5GWS - chains A and B of the 4 polymer chains in the assembly; structure by X-ray diffraction, 2.35 A resolution.

[Chain A (and B)]
Molecule: 4-hydroxyisolecuine dehydrogenase
Organism: Bacillus thuringiensis
Notes: chain B of this document is another copy of the same molecule, construct and numbering; everything in this record applies to it too
Reference sequence: A0A0K0Q8K4 (A0A0K0Q8K4_BACTU); residues 1-248 here = UniProt positions 1-248
Amino-acid sequence (282 residues; each row starts with the number of its first residue):
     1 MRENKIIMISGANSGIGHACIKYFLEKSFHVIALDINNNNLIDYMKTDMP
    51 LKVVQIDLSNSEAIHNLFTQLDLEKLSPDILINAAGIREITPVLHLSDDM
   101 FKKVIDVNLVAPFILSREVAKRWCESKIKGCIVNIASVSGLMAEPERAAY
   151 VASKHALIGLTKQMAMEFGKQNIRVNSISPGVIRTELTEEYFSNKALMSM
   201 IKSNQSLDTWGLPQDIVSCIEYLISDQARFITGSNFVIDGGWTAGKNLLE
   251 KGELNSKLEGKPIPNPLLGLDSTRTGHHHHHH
Not modelled in the structure: 1-5, 189-195, 246-282 (chain B: 1-5, 42-48, 184-202, 246-282)
Sequence notes: expression tag (249-282)
Ligand contacts:
  - NAD (nicotinamide-adenine-dinucleotide): Gly11, Asn13, Ser14, Gly15, Ile16, Gly17, Asp35, Ile36, Asn37, Ile56, Asp57, Leu58, Ser59, Ala84, Ala85, Gly86, Ile87, Val107, Ile135, Ala136, Ser137, Tyr150, Lys154, Pro180, Gly181, Val182, Ile183, Thr185, Glu186, Leu187, Thr188
  - succinic acid (SIN): Arg88, Ser137, Ser139, Glu144, Arg147, Tyr150, Gly181, Leu187, Thr188
From the paper describing this entry:
  - binding site for succinic acid: Arg88, Ser137, Arg147, Tyr150
  - catalytic residues: Ser137, Tyr150 (proposed by the authors, not directly observed)
  - specificity-determining residues: Arg88
  - mutagenesis - R88A, R147A, Y191A: decreased catalytic activity
  - specificity-determining residues: Leu187, Thr188 (from molecular simulation)

[Chain A / chain B interface]
Contacting residue pairs (79):
  Ser61(A) - Asp98(B)
  Ser61(A) - Lys102(B)
  His65(A) - Asp98(B)  salt bridge
  Pro92(A) - Glu167(B)
  Val93(A) - Arg117(B)
  Val93(A) - Gln163(B)
  Val93(A) - Met164(B)  hydrophobic
  Val93(A) - Glu167(B)  hydrogen bond (backbone-side chain)
  Leu94(A) - Arg117(B)
  Leu94(A) - Ala120(B)  hydrophobic
  Leu94(A) - Lys121(B)
  Leu94(A) - Phe168(B)  hydrophobic
  Leu96(A) - Phe113(B)
  Leu96(A) - Arg117(B)  hydrogen bond (backbone-side chain)
  Ser97(A) - Arg117(B)
  Asp98(A) - Ser61(B)
  Asp98(A) - Ile114(B)
  Asp98(A) - Arg117(B)  salt bridge
  Phe101(A) - Phe113(B)  hydrophobic
  Lys102(A) - Ser61(B)  hydrogen bond
  Lys102(A) - Val110(B)
  Ile105(A) - Ile105(B)  hydrophobic
  Ile105(A) - Leu109(B)  hydrophobic
  Leu109(A) - Ile105(B)  hydrophobic
  Val110(A) - Lys102(B)
  Phe113(A) - Val93(B)  hydrophobic
  Phe113(A) - Leu96(B)
  Phe113(A) - Phe101(B)  hydrophobic
  Phe113(A) - Ala148(B)  hydrophobic
  Ile114(A) - Asp98(B)
  Arg117(A) - Val93(B)
  Arg117(A) - Leu96(B)  hydrogen bond (side chain-backbone)
  Arg117(A) - Ser97(B)
  Arg117(A) - Asp98(B)  salt bridge
  Lys121(A) - Leu94(B)
  Leu141(A) - Lys162(B)  hydrogen bond (backbone-side chain)
  Ala143(A) - Lys162(B)
  Ala143(A) - Gln163(B)
  Ala143(A) - Met166(B)  hydrophobic
  Glu144(A) - Gln163(B)  hydrogen bond (backbone-side chain)
  Glu144(A) - Met166(B)
  Pro145(A) - Gln163(B)
  Pro145(A) - Glu167(B)
  Glu146(A) - Gln163(B)
  Glu146(A) - Glu167(B)  hydrogen bond (backbone-side chain)
  Arg147(A) - Gln163(B)
  Ala148(A) - Leu160(B)
  Ala148(A) - Gln163(B)
  Val151(A) - Gly159(B)
  Val151(A) - Gln163(B)
  Ala152(A) - Leu109(B)  hydrophobic
  Ala152(A) - Ala156(B)
  His155(A) - His155(B)
  His155(A) - Gly159(B)
  His155(A) - Lys162(B)  hydrogen bond
  Ala156(A) - Ala152(B)
  Ala156(A) - Ala156(B)  hydrophobic
  Gly159(A) - Val151(B)
  Gly159(A) - His155(B)
  Leu160(A) - Ala148(B)
  Lys162(A) - Leu141(B)  hydrogen bond (side chain-backbone)
  Lys162(A) - Ala143(B)
  Lys162(A) - His155(B)  hydrogen bond
  Gln163(A) - Val93(B)
  Gln163(A) - Ala143(B)
  Gln163(A) - Glu144(B)  hydrogen bond (side chain-backbone)
  Gln163(A) - Pro145(B)
  Gln163(A) - Glu146(B)
  Gln163(A) - Arg147(B)
  Gln163(A) - Ala148(B)
  Gln163(A) - Val151(B)
  Met164(A) - Val93(B)  hydrophobic
  Met166(A) - Ala143(B)
  Glu167(A) - Pro92(B)
  Glu167(A) - Val93(B)  hydrogen bond (side chain-backbone)
  Glu167(A) - Pro145(B)
  Glu167(A) - Glu146(B)  hydrogen bond (side chain-backbone)
  Phe168(A) - Val93(B)  hydrophobic
  Phe168(A) - Leu94(B)  hydrophobic
Other interface residues (no listed pair), chain A (39 interface residues in all): Asp106, Ala120, Cys124
Other interface residues (no listed pair), chain B (38 interface residues in all): Asp106, Cys124

[In short]
Chain A and chain B form an interface of 39 and 38 residues respectively; the contacts include 13 hydrogen
bonds and 3 salt bridges. Polar contacts include His65(A)-Asp98(B), Asp98(A)-Arg117(B) and Val93(A)-Glu167(B).
Ligands of chain A: NAD and succinic acid. The paper reports catalytic residues Ser137(A) and Tyr150(A); R88A,
R147A and Y191A of chain A reduce catalytic activity.
Chain A and chain B are both 4-hydroxyisolecuine dehydrogenase (Bacillus thuringiensis); the structure,
4-hydroxyisoleucine dehydrogenase complexed with NADH and succinate, was determined by X-ray diffraction (same
publication as 5GWR and 5GWT).
